PDB entry 8AA2 | electron microscopy, 3.10 A resolution | chains G and A of the 8 polymer chains in the assembly

# Chain G
Protein: DUF4960 domain-containing protein
Source organism: Bacteroides thetaiotaomicron VPI-5482
UniProtKB: Q8A6W5 (Q8A6W5_BACTN); residues -22 to 438 here correspond to UniProt positions 1-461 (UniProt number = residue number + 23)
Amino-acid sequence (467 residues; row label = number of the first residue in the row; numbers below 1 keep their minus sign (Met-22 is residue -22)):
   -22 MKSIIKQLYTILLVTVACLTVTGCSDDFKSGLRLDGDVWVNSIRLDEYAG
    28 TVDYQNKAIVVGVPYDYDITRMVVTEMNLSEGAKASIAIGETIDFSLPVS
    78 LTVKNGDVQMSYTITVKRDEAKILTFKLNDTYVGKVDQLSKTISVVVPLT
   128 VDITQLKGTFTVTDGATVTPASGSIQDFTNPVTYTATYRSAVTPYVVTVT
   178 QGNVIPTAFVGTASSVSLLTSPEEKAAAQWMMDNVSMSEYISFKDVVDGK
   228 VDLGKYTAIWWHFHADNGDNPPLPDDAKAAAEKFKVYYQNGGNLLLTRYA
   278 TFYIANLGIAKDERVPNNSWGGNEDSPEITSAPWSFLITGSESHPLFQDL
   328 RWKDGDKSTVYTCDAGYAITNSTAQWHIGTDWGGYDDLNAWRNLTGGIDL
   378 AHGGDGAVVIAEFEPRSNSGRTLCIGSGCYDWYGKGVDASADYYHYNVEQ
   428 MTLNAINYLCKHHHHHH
Unresolved in the structure: -22 to 3, 439-444
Construct notes: expression tag (439-444)
Small-molecule neighbours: beta-D-fructofuranose (FRU): Asp246, Asn294, Asn295, Ser296, Trp297, Trp311, Asn348, Thr350, Gln352, His354, Trp359
What the authors report for this chain:
  - binding site for beta-D-fructofuranose: Trp297, Trp359
  - mutagenesis - W297A/W359A: abolished binding to FOS
  - binding site for beta-D-fructofuranose: Asn295, Thr350, Gln352 (by similarity / conservation)

# Chain A
Protein: SusC homolog
Source organism: Bacteroides thetaiotaomicron VPI-5482
UniProtKB: Q8A6W3 (Q8A6W3_BACTN); residues -24 to 1016 here correspond to UniProt positions 1-1041 (UniProt number = residue number + 25)
Amino-acid sequence (1041 residues; numbered -24 to 1016; the number before each row is that of its first residue; numbers below 1 keep their minus sign (Met-24 is residue -24)):
   -24 MPGIMKNKKLLCSVCFLFAFMSALWGQNITVKGNVTSKTDGQPIIGASVV
    26 ETTATTNGTITDFDGNFTLSVPVNSTLKITYIGYKPVTVKAAAIVNVLLE
    76 EDTQMVDEVVVTGYTTQRKADLTGAVSVVKVDEIQKQGENNPVKALQGRV
   126 PGMNITADGNPSGSATVRIRGIGTLNNNDPLYIIDGVPTKAGMHELNGND
   176 IESIQVLKDAASASIYGSRAANGVIIITTKQGKKGQIKINFDASVSASMY
   226 QSKMNVLNTEQYGRAMWQAYVNDGENPNGNALGYAYNWGYNADGNPVLYG
   276 MTLSKYLDSKNTMPVADTDWFDEITRTGVIQQYNLSVSNGSEKGSSFFSL
   326 GYYKNLGVIKDTDFDRFSARMNSDYKLIDDILTIGQHFTLNRTSEVQAPG
   376 GIIETALDIPSAIPVYASDGSWGGPVGGWPDRRNPRAVLEYNKDNRYTYW
   426 RMFGDAYVNLTPFKGFNLRSTFGLDYANKQARYFTYPYQEGTQTNNGKSA
   476 VEAKQEHWTKWMWNAIATYQLEVGKHRGDVMIGMELNREDDSHFSGYKED
   526 FSILTPDYMWPDAGSGTAQAYGAGEGYSLVSFFGKMNYSYADRYLLSLTL
   576 RRDGSSRFGKNHRYATFPSVSLGWRITQENFMKELTWLDDLKLRASWGQT
   626 GNQEISNLARYTIYAPNYGTTDSFGGQSYGTAYDITGSNGGGVLPSGFKR
   676 NQIGNDNIKWETTTQTNVGIDFSLFKQSLYGSLEYYYKKATDILTEMAGV
   726 GVLGEGGSRWINSGAMKNQGFEFNLGYRNKTAFGLTYDLNGNISTYRNEI
   776 LELPETVAANGKFGGNGVKSVVGHTYGAQVGYIADGIFKSQDEVDNHATQ
   826 EGAAVGRIRYRDIDHNGVIDERDQNWIYDPTPSFSYGLNIYLEYKNFDLT
   876 MFWQGVQGVDIISDVKKKSDFWSASNVGFLNKGTRLLNAWSPTNPNSDIP
   926 ALTRSDTNNEQRVSTYFVENGSFLKLRNIQLGYTVPAVISKKMRMDRLRF
   976 YCSAQNLLTIKSKNFTGEDPENPNFSYPIPVNITFGLNIGF
Unresolved in the structure: -24 to 92
Ion coordination: Mg2+ site 1: Asn664 (shared with 4 residues of chain B); Mg2+ site 2: Asp837, Asp839, Asn841, Val843, Asp848
Small-molecule neighbours:
  - beta-D-fructofuranose (FRU), molecule 1: Ala166, Gly167, His169, Glu170, Gln372, Tyr422, Tyr424, Lys454, Lys479, Glu481, Trp483
  - beta-D-fructofuranose (FRU), molecule 2: Glu379, Thr380, Asp383, Asp406, Arg407, Phe649, Gln652, Asn901, Val902

# Chain G / chain A interface
Residue-residue contacts (30):
  Phe5(G) - Val231(A)
  Phe5(G) - Asn233(A)  hydrogen bond (backbone-side chain)
  Phe5(G) - Asp292(A)
  Phe5(G) - Thr293(A)
  Phe5(G) - Asp294(A)
  Ser7(G) - Asn233(A)
  Ser7(G) - Glu235(A)
  Ser7(G) - Asp292(A)  hydrogen bond
  Leu9(G) - Leu278(A)  hydrophobic
  Leu11(G) - Lys280(A)
  Gly13(G) - Lys280(A)  hydrogen bond (backbone-side chain)
  Asp14(G) - Lys280(A)
  Val15(G) - Lys280(A)
  Trp16(G) - Tyr281(A)
  Trp16(G) - Asn286(A)
  Tyr31(G) - Asn286(A)  hydrogen bond (backbone-side chain)
  Gln32(G) - Ser284(A)
  Gln32(G) - Lys285(A)
  Lys34(G) - Ser284(A)  hydrogen bond (side chain-backbone)
  Lys34(G) - Asn286(A)
  Lys81(G) - Thr277(A)
  Asp84(G) - Thr277(A)
  Asp84(G) - Leu278(A)  hydrogen bond (backbone-backbone)
  Val85(G) - Leu278(A)
  Gln86(G) - Ala260(A)
  Gln86(G) - Leu278(A)  hydrogen bond (backbone-backbone)
  Gln86(G) - Ser279(A)
  Gln86(G) - Lys280(A)  hydrogen bond (backbone-backbone)
  Met87(G) - Tyr281(A)  hydrophobic
  Met87(G) - Asn286(A)
Other interface residues (no listed pair), chain G (18 interface residues in all): Lys6, Asp12
Other interface residues (no listed pair), chain A (21 interface residues in all): Leu232, Thr234, Met276, Val290, Ala291, Ser386

# Summary
18 residues of chain G and 21 residues of chain A are in contact; the contacts include 8 hydrogen bonds. Among
the polar pairs are Phe5(G)-Asn233(A), Ser7(G)-Asp292(A) and Gly13(G)-Lys280(A). Chain G binds
beta-D-fructofuranose. From the paper: a binding site for beta-D-fructofuranose at Trp297(G), Trp359(G) and
Asn295(G) among others; W297A/W359A of chain G abolish binding to FOS.
Here chain G is DUF4960 domain-containing protein and chain A is SusC homolog, both from Bacteroides
thetaiotaomicron VPI-5482. Entry 8AA2 (Inactive levan utilisation machinery (utilisome) in the presence of
levan fructo-oligosaccharides DP 15-25) was determined by electron microscopy together with 8A9Y, 8AA0, 8AA1
and 8AA3 from the same study.
